PDB entry 8VFZ | electron microscopy, 4.10 A resolution (low resolution: residue-level contacts below are approximate; hydrogen-bond / salt-bridge calls are withheld) | chains O and I of the 12 polymer chains in the assembly

Chain O:
Molecule: Hepatocyte nuclear factor 3-alpha
Organism: Homo sapiens
UniProtKB: P55317 (FOXA1_HUMAN); residues 1-472 here = UniProt positions 1-472
Amino-acid sequence (478 residues; row label = number of the first residue in the row):
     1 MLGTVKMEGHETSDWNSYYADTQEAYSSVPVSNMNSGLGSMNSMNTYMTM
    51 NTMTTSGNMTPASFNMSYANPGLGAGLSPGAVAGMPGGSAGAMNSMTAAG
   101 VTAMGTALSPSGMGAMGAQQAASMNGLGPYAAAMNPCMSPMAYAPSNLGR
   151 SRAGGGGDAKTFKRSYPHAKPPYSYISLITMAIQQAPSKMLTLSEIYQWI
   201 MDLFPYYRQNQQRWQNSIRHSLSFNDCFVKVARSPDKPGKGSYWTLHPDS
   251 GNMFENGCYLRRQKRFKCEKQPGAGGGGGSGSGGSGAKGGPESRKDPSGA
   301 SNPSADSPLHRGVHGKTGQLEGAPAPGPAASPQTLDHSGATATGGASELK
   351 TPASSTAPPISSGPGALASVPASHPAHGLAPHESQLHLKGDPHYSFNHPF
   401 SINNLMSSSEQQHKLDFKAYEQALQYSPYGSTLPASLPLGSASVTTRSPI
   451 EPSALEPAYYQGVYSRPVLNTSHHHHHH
Disordered / not traced: 1-167, 270-478
Sequence notes: expression tag (473-478)
Swiss-Prot annotation at these positions:
  - DNA-binding region: Ala-169 to Leu-260 (Fork-head)
  - modified residue (Phosphoserine): Ser-307, Ser-331

Chain I:
Molecule: 186-nt DNA strand
Sequence (186 nucleotides; numbered 1 to 186; the number before each row is that of its first residue):
     1 ATCCGAGATGGTACTTTGTGTCTCCTGCTCTGTCAGCAGGGCACTGTACT
    51 TGCTGATACCAGGGAATGTTTGTTCTTAAATACCATCATTCCGGACGTGT
   101 TTGCCTTGGCCAGTTTTCCATGTACATGCAGAAAGAAGTTTGGACTGATC
   151 AATACAGTCCTCTGCCTTTAAAGCAATAGGAAAGAT
Disordered / not traced: 1-15

Chain O / chain I interface:
Pairs across the interface - 22 pairs, chain O then chain I:
  Lys-170(O) with DT33(I)
  Ser-174(O) with DG32(I); DT33(I)
  Tyr-175(O) with DT33(I); DC34(I)
  Ile-176(O) with DG32(I)
  Arg-213(O) with DC34(I); DA35(I)
  Asn-216(O) with DA35(I); DG36(I)
  Ser-217(O) with DC34(I)
  His-220(O) with DT33(I); DC34(I)
  Lys-240(O) with DC42(I); DA43(I)
  Leu-260(O) with DG32(I)
  Arg-261(O) with DT31(I); DG32(I)
  Arg-262(O) with DT31(I); DG32(I)
  Lys-264(O) with DT31(I)
  Arg-265(O) with DT31(I)
Other interface residues (no listed pair), chain O (18 interface residues in all): Tyr-173, Trp-214, Asn-225, Gln-263
Other interface residues (no listed pair), chain I (9 interface residues in all): DC30

Summary:
18 residues of chain O face 9 of chain I across their interface. UniProt lists a DNA-binding region on chain
O.
Here chain O is Hepatocyte nuclear factor 3-alpha (Homo sapiens) and chain I is a 186-nt DNA strand. Entry
8VFZ (Cryo-EM structure of FoxA1 in complex with ALBN1 nucleosome (class 2)) was determined by electron
microscopy together with 8VFX and 8VFY from the same study.
